PDB entry 7PAF | electron microscopy, 3.75 A resolution | chains B and D of the 4 polymer chains in the assembly

[Chain B]
Molecule: Nanobody
From: synthetic construct
Notes: antibody fragment or engineered binder
Amino-acid sequence (154 residues; each row starts with the number of its first residue):
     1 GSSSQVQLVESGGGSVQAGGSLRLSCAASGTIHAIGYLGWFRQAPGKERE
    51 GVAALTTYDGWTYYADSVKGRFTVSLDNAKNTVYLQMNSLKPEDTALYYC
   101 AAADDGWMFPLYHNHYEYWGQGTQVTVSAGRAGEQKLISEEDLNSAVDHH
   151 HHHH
Disordered / not traced: 1-4, 43-48, 77-82, 129-154
Cystine bridges: C26-C100

[Chain D]
Molecule: LicB protein
From: Streptococcus pneumoniae TIGR4
UniProtKB: A0A0H2UQH5 (A0A0H2UQH5_STRPN); residue numbers follow UniProt; this construct covers 1-292
Amino-acid sequence (292 residues; row label = number of the first residue in the row):
     1 MKSKNGVPFGLLSGIFWGLGLTVSAYIFSIFTDLSPFVVAATHDFLSIFI
    51 LLAFLLVKEGKVRLSIFLNIRNVSVIIGALLAGPIGMQANLYAVKYIGSS
   101 LASSVSAIYPAISVLLAFFFLKHKISKNTVFGIVLIIGGIIAQTYKVEQV
   151 NSFYIGILCALVCAIAWGSESVLSSFAMESELSEIEALLIRQVTSFLSYL
   201 VIVLFSHQSFTAVANGQLLGLMIVFAAFDMISYLAYYIAINRLQPAKATG
   251 LNVSYVVWTVLFAVVFLGAPLDMLTIMTSLVVIAGVYIIIKE
Disordered / not traced: 1-5, 145-151, 291-292
Residues lining bound ligands: phosphatidylglycerol (PGT; (1S)-2-{[{[(2R)-2,3-dihydroxypropyl]oxy}(hydroxy)phosphoryl]oxy}-1-[(palmitoyloxy)methyl]ethyl stearate): L19, T22, V23, Y26, F228, F262, F266, L267

[Chain B / chain D interface]
Contacting residue pairs (12; chain B residue first):
  D105(B) with S126(D); K127(D), hydrogen bond (side chain-backbone); N128(D), hydrogen bond (side chain-backbone)
  G106(B) with S126(D)
  W107(B) with S126(D)
  M108(B) with F118(D), hydrophobic
  F109(B) with F118(D), hydrophobic; K124(D)
  Y112(B) with K122(D); K124(D)
  N114(B) with K124(D)
  H115(B) with K124(D)
Also at the interface, not in a pair above, chain D (7 interface residues in all): I125

[In short]
Chain B and chain D form an interface of 8 and 7 residues respectively, with 2 hydrogen bonds. Among the polar
pairs are D105(B)-K127(D) and D105(B)-N128(D). Bound to chain D: phosphatidylglycerol.
Here chain B is Nanobody (synthetic construct) and chain D is LicB protein (Streptococcus pneumoniae TIGR4).
Entry 7PAF (Streptococcus pneumoniae choline importer LicB in lipid nanodiscs) was determined by electron
microscopy, deposited together with 7B0K.
